Entry 1GL2 (X-ray diffraction, 1.90 A resolution); this record covers chains A and D of the 4 polymer chains in the assembly.

Chain A:
Molecule: Endobrevin
Source organism: Rattus norvegicus
Notes: fragment: core fragment, residues 6-66
UniProt: Q9WUF4 (Q9WUF4); residue numbers follow UniProt; this construct covers 6-66
Sequence (65 residues; row label = number of the first residue in the row):
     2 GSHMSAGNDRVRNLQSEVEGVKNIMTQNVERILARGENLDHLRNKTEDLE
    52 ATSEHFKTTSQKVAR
Not modelled in the structure: 2-10, 65-66
Swiss-Prot annotation at these positions:
  - site: R32 (Binding to STX8)
  - modified residue: S17 (Phosphoserine), T27 (Phosphothreonine), T47 (Phosphothreonine), T53 (Phosphothreonine), S54 (Phosphoserine)
Reported in the primary citation:
  - contacts within the chain: M26-N29 (hydrogen bond), N29-R32 (hydrogen bond)

Chain D:
Molecule: Syntaxin 8
Source organism: Rattus norvegicus
Notes: fragment: core fragment, residues 149-209
UniProt: Q9Z2Q7 (STX8_RAT); numbering as in UniProt (aligned over 149-209)
Sequence (65 residues; each row starts with the number of its first residue):
   145 GSHMQEQDAGLDALSSIISRQKQMGQEIGNELDEQNEIIDDLANLVENTD
   195 EKLRTEARRVTLVDR
Not modelled in the structure: 145-151, 207-209
Swiss-Prot annotation at these positions:
  - modified residue: S160 (Phosphoserine)

How chain A and chain D interact:
Residue-residue contacts (50):
  V12(A) with L155(D), hydrophobic
  L15(A) with L155(D), hydrophobic; L158(D), hydrophobic; S159(D)
  E18(A) with K166(D)
  V22(A) with Q165(D)
  I25(A) with K166(D); G169(D); Q170(D)
  M26(A) with G169(D)
  N29(A) with G169(D), hydrogen bond (side chain-backbone); I172(D); G173(D), hydrogen bond (side chain-backbone); L176(D)
  R32(A) with G173(D); L176(D); D177(D), salt bridge; N180(D)
  I33(A) with L176(D), hydrophobic
  R36(A) with Q179(D), hydrogen bond; N180(D); I183(D)
  N39(A) with N180(D), hydrogen bond; I183(D)
  L40(A) with I183(D), hydrophobic
  L43(A) with I183(D), hydrophobic; L186(D), hydrophobic; A187(D); V190(D), hydrophobic
  K46(A) with A187(D); V190(D); E191(D)
  T47(A) with V190(D)
  D49(A) with D194(D)
  L50(A) with T193(D); D194(D); L197(D)
  T53(A) with D194(D), hydrogen bond; L197(D); R198(D), hydrogen bond
  S54(A) with L197(D)
  H56(A) with A201(D)
  F57(A) with L197(D), hydrophobic; E200(D); A201(D), hydrophobic; V204(D), hydrophobic
  T60(A) with A201(D); V204(D); T205(D)
  S61(A) with V204(D)
Also at the interface, not in a pair above, chain A (27 interface residues in all): V19, A35, H42, V64
Also at the interface, not in a pair above, chain D (27 interface residues in all): I162
Interface features reported in the paper:
  - pairs named by the authors: R32(A)-D177(D) (salt bridge)

In short:
The chain A/chain D interface involves 27 residues from each chain; the contacts include 6 hydrogen bonds and
1 salt bridge. Polar pairs include R32(A)-D177(D), N29(A)-G169(D) and N29(A)-G173(D). The authors report a
salt bridge between R32(A) and D177(D). The paper reports contacts within the chain involving M26(A), N29(A)
and R32(A).
Chain A is Endobrevin and chain D is Syntaxin 8, both from Rattus norvegicus; the structure, Crystal structure
of an endosomal SNARE core complex, was determined by X-ray diffraction.
